PDB entry 6CY6 | X-ray diffraction, 1.75 A resolution | chain A

# Chain A
Name: Spermidine N(1)-acetyltransferase
From: Escherichia coli (strain K12)
Notes: EC 2.3.1.57
Reference sequence: P0A951 (ATDA_ECOLI); residue numbers follow UniProt; this construct covers 1-186
Chain sequence (186 residues; each row starts with the number of its first residue):
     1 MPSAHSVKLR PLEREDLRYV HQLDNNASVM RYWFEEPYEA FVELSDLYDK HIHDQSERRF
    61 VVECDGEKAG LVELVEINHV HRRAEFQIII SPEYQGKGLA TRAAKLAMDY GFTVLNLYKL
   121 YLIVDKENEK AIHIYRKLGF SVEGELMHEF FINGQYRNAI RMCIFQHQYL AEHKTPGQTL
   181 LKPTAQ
Unresolved in the structure: 1-4, 174-186
Metal / ion sites: Na+: Glu36, Asp54, Glu57
Curated features (UniProtKB/Swiss-Prot):
  - active site: Tyr135 (Proton donor)
  - binding site (spermine): Met30, Glu35, Glu43, His51 to Asp54, Glu85 to Gln87
  - binding site (Mg(2+)): Glu35, Glu76
  - binding site (spermidine): Glu35, Glu43
  - binding site (acetyl-CoA): Ile88 to Ile90, Gln95 to Thr101, Asn128 to Lys137
  - site: Glu85 (Could be important for selectivity toward long polyamines)
  - mutagenesis: Tyr135 (Y135A: 300-fold decrease in activity with spermine as substrate. Retains the ability to inhibit PrprA activity; Y135C/F: 100-fold decrease in activity with spermine as substrate ...)

# Overview
Glu36, Asp54 and Glu57 form the Na+ site. Curated annotation (UniProt) lists active-site residue Tyr135, 10
spermine-binding residues, Mg2+-binding residues Glu35 and Glu76 and spermidine-binding residues Glu35 and
Glu43.
Chain A is Spermidine N(1)-acetyltransferase (Escherichia coli (strain K12)); the structure, Crystal structure
of spermidine/spermine N-acetyltransferase SpeG from Escherichia coli in complex with
tris(hydroxymethyl)aminomethane, was determined by X-ray diffraction together with 4R9M from the same study.
